PDB entry 4IKY | X-ray diffraction, 2.10 A resolution | chain A

[Chain A]
Molecule: Di-tripeptide ABC transporter (Permease)
Source organism: Geobacillus kaustophilus
Sequence (507 residues; each row starts with the number of its first residue):
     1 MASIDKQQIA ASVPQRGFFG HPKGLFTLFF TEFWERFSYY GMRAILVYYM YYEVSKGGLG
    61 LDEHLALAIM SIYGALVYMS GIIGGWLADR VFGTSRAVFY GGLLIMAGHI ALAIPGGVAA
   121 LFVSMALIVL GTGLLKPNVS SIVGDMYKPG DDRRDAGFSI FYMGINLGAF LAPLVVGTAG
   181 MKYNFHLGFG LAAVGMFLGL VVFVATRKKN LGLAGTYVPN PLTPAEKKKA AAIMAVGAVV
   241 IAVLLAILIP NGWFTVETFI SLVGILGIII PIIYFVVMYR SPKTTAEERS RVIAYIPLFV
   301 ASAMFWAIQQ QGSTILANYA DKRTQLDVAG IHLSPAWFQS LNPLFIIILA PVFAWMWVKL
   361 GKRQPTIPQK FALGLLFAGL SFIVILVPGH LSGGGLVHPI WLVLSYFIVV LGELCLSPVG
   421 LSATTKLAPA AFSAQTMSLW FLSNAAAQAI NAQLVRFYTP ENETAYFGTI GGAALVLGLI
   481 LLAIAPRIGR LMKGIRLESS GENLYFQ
Not modelled in the structure: 1, 495-507
From the paper describing this entry:
  - binding site for sulfate ion: Q310

[Overview]
The paper reports a binding site for sulfate ion at Q310.
Chain A is Di-tripeptide ABC transporter (Permease) (Geobacillus kaustophilus); the structure, Crystal
structure of peptide transporter POT (E310Q mutant) in complex with sulfate, was determined by X-ray
diffraction together with 4IKV, 4IKW, 4IKX and 4IKZ from the same study.
